3U8R - chains L and H of the 3 polymer chains in the assembly; structure by X-ray diffraction, 1.47 A resolution.

[Chain L]
Protein: Thrombin light chain
From: Homo sapiens
Notes: EC 3.4.21.5
Reference sequence: P00734 (THRB_HUMAN); residues 291-320 here correspond to UniProt positions 334-363 (UniProt number = residue number + 43)
Sequence (30 residues; each row starts with the number of its first residue):
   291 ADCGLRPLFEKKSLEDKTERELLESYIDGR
Not modelled in the structure: 318-320
UniProt features mapped onto this chain:
  - site: Arg-320 (Cleavage)

[Chain H]
Protein: Thrombin heavy chain
From: Homo sapiens
Notes: EC 3.4.21.5
Reference sequence: P00734 (THRB_HUMAN); residues 321-579 here correspond to UniProt positions 364-622 (UniProt number = residue number + 43)
Sequence (259 residues; row label = number of the first residue in the row):
   321 IVEGSDAEIGMSPWQVMLFRKSPQELLCGASLISDRWVLTAAHCLLYPPW
   371 DKNFTENDLLVRIGKHSRTRYERNIEKISMLEKIYIHPRYNWRENLDRDI
   421 ALMKLKKPVAFSDYIHPVCLPDRETAASLLQAGYKGRVTGWGNLKETWTA
   471 NVGKGQPSVLQVVNLPIVERPVCKDSTRIRITDNMFCAGYKPDEGKRGDA
   521 CEGDSGGPFVMKSPFNNRWYQMGIVSWGEGCDRDGKYGFYTHVFRLKKWI
   571 QKVIDQFGE
Not modelled in the structure: 467-474
Disulfide bonds: Cys-348/Cys-364, Cys-493/Cys-507, Cys-521/Cys-551
Covalent attachments: N-acetylglucosamine (NAG) linked to Asn-373
Bound ions: Na+: Arg-553, Lys-556
UniProt features mapped onto this chain:
  - region: Ala-508 to Val-530 (High affinity receptor-binding region which is also known as the TP508 peptide)
  - active site (Charge relay system): His-363, Asp-419, Ser-525
  - glycosylation: Asn-373 (N-linked (GlcNAc...) (complex) asparagine)

[Chain L / chain H interface]
Pairs across the interface (60; chain L residue first):
  Ala-291(L) / Arg-538(H)  hydrogen bond (backbone-side chain)
  Asp-292(L) / His-436(H)  salt bridge
  Asp-292(L) / Arg-538(H)
  Cys-293(L) / Pro-437(H)
  Cys-293(L) / Val-438(H)
  Cys-293(L) / Cys-439(H)  disulfide
  Cys-293(L) / Arg-538(H)  hydrogen bond (backbone-side chain)
  Gly-294(L) / Pro-437(H)  hydrogen bond (backbone-backbone)
  Gly-294(L) / Cys-439(H)
  Gly-294(L) / Arg-538(H)
  Gly-294(L) / Trp-539(H)  hydrogen bond (backbone-backbone)
  Leu-295(L) / His-436(H)  hydrogen bond (backbone-side chain)
  Leu-295(L) / Asn-537(H)
  Leu-295(L) / Arg-538(H)
  Arg-296(L) / Gly-330(H)
  Arg-296(L) / Met-331(H)  hydrogen bond (side chain-backbone)
  Arg-296(L) / Pro-333(H)
  Arg-296(L) / Trp-334(H)
  Arg-296(L) / Arg-457(H)
  Arg-296(L) / Trp-539(H)
  Pro-297(L) / Ser-432(H)
  Pro-297(L) / Asp-433(H)
  Pro-297(L) / His-436(H)
  Leu-298(L) / Ile-329(H)
  Leu-298(L) / Asp-433(H)
  Phe-299(L) / Glu-328(H)
  Phe-299(L) / Ile-329(H)
  Phe-299(L) / Gly-330(H)
  Phe-299(L) / Met-331(H)  hydrophobic
  Glu-300(L) / Lys-532(H)  salt bridge
  Glu-300(L) / Asn-537(H)
  Glu-300(L) / Trp-539(H)  hydrogen bond
  Lys-301(L) / His-436(H)
  Asp-306(L) / Glu-328(H)
  Asp-306(L) / Met-331(H)
  Asp-306(L) / Arg-457(H)  salt bridge
  Asp-306(L) / Trp-539(H)
  Lys-307(L) / Ser-325(H)  hydrogen bond
  Lys-307(L) / Asp-326(H)  hydrogen bond (side chain-backbone)
  Lys-307(L) / Glu-328(H)  hydrogen bond (backbone-side chain)
  Thr-308(L) / Met-331(H)
  Thr-308(L) / Arg-457(H)  hydrogen bond
  Thr-308(L) / Asn-484(H)  hydrogen bond (backbone-side chain)
  Glu-309(L) / Arg-457(H)
  Glu-309(L) / Lys-532(H)  salt bridge
  Glu-311(L) / Lys-455(H)  salt bridge
  Glu-311(L) / Asn-484(H)  hydrogen bond
  Glu-311(L) / Tyr-510(H)  hydrogen bond
  Leu-312(L) / Lys-455(H)
  Leu-312(L) / Gly-456(H)
  Leu-312(L) / Asn-484(H)
  Leu-312(L) / Trp-539(H)  hydrophobic
  Ser-315(L) / Gly-453(H)
  Ser-315(L) / Tyr-454(H)
  Ser-315(L) / Lys-455(H)  hydrogen bond (side chain-backbone)
  Tyr-316(L) / Leu-449(H)  hydrophobic
  Tyr-316(L) / Tyr-454(H)  hydrophobic
  Tyr-316(L) / Met-531(H)
  Tyr-316(L) / Lys-532(H)  hydrogen bond (side chain-backbone)
  Tyr-316(L) / Pro-534(H)
Also at the interface, not in a pair above, chain L (20 interface residues in all): Leu-313
Also at the interface, not in a pair above, chain H (32 interface residues in all): Tyr-434, Lys-516, Ser-533, Asn-536
Disulfides between the chains: Cys-293(L)/Cys-439(H)

[Overview]
20 residues of chain L and 32 residues of chain H are in contact; the contacts include 1 disulfide bond, 16
hydrogen bonds and 5 salt bridges. Polar pairs include Asp-292(L)/His-436(H), Glu-300(L)/Lys-532(H) and
Asp-306(L)/Arg-457(H). Covalently linked N-acetylglucosamine: at Asn-373(H).
Here chain L is Thrombin light chain and chain H is Thrombin heavy chain, both from Homo sapiens. Entry 3U8R
(Human thrombin complexed with D-Phe-Pro-D-Arg-Ile) was determined by X-ray diffraction, deposited together
with 3U8O, 3U69 and 3U8T.
